PDB entry 8XQO | electron microscopy, 2.77 A resolution | chains A and B of the 5 polymer chains in the assembly

Chain A:
Molecule: Guanine nucleotide-binding protein G(i) subunit alpha-1
Source organism: Homo sapiens
Reference sequence: P63096 (GNAI1_HUMAN); numbering as in UniProt (aligned over 1-354)
Amino-acid sequence (370 residues; numbered -15 to 354; the number before each row is that of its first residue; numbers below 1 keep their minus sign (Met-15 is residue -15)):
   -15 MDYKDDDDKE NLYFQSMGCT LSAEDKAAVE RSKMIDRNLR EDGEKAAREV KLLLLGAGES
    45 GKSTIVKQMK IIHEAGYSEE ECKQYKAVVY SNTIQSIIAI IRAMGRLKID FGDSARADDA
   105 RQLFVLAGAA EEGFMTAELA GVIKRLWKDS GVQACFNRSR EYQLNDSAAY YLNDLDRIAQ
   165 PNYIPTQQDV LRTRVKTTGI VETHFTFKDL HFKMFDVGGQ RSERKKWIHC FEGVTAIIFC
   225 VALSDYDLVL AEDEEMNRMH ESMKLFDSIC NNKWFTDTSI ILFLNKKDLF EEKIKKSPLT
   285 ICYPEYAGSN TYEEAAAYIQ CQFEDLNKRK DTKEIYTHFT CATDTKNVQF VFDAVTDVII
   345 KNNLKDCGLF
Not modelled in the structure: -15 to 2, 55-181
Construct notes: initiating methionine (-15); expression tag (-14 to 0)
Curated features (UniProtKB/Swiss-Prot):
  - region: Lys35 to Thr48 (G1 motif), Asp173 to Thr181 (G2 motif), Phe196 to Arg205 (G3 motif), Ile265 to Asp272 (G4 motif), Thr324 to Thr329 (G5 motif)
  - binding site (GTP): Glu43 to Thr48, Ser151, Leu175 to Thr181, Asp200 to Gln204, Asn269 to Asp272, Ala326
  - binding site (Mg(2+)): Ser47, Thr181
  - modified residue: Arg178 (ADP-ribosylarginine), Gln204 (Deamidated glutamine), Cys351 (ADP-ribosylcysteine)
  - lipidation: Gly2 (N-myristoyl glycine), Cys3 (S-palmitoyl cysteine)

Chain B:
Molecule: Guanine nucleotide-binding protein G(I)/G(S)/G(T) subunit beta-1
Source organism: Homo sapiens
Reference sequence: P62873 (GBB1_HUMAN); numbering as in UniProt (aligned over 1-340)
Amino-acid sequence (366 residues; row label = number of the first residue in the row):
     1 MSELDQLRQE AEQLKNQIRD ARKACADATL SQITNNIDPV GRIQMRTRRT LRGHLAKIYA
    61 MHWGTDSRLL VSASQDGKLI IWDSYTTNKV HAIPLRSSWV MTCAYAPSGN YVACGGLDNI
   121 CSIYNLKTRE GNVRVSRELA GHTGYLSCCR FLDDNQIVTS SGDTTCALWD IETGQQTTTF
   181 TGHTGDVMSL SLAPDTRLFV SGACDASAKL WDVREGMCRQ TFTGHESDIN AICFFPNGNA
   241 FATGSDDATC RLFDLRADQE LMTYSHDNII CGITSVSFSK SGRLLLAGYD DFNCNVWDAL
   301 KADRAGVLAG HDNRVSCLGV TDDGMAVATG SWDSFLKIWN GSSGGGGSGG GGSSGVSGWR
   361 LFKKIS
Not modelled in the structure: 1-2, 341-366
Construct notes: expression tag (341-366)
Curated features (UniProtKB/Swiss-Prot):
  - modified residue: Ser2 (N-acetylserine), His266 (Phosphohistidine)

Chain A / chain B interface:
Contacting residue pairs (55; chain A residue first):
  Ala12(A) - Asn88(B)
  Val13(A) - Asn88(B)
  Arg15(A) - Val90(B)  hydrogen bond (side chain-backbone)
  Arg15(A) - His91(B)
  Ser16(A) - Asn88(B)
  Ser16(A) - Lys89(B)  hydrogen bond (side chain-backbone)
  Ile19(A) - Lys89(B)
  Ile19(A) - Val90(B)
  Ile19(A) - His91(B)
  Ile19(A) - Ala92(B)  hydrophobic
  Asp20(A) - Lys89(B)  salt bridge
  Leu23(A) - Leu55(B)
  Leu23(A) - Lys78(B)
  Leu23(A) - Ile80(B)  hydrophobic
  Leu23(A) - Lys89(B)
  Asp26(A) - Lys78(B)  salt bridge
  Gly27(A) - Leu55(B)
  Thr182(A) - Asn119(B)
  Gly183(A) - Leu117(B)
  Gly183(A) - Asn119(B)
  Ile184(A) - Trp99(B)
  Ile184(A) - Leu117(B)
  Glu186(A) - Ser98(B)
  Glu186(A) - Trp99(B)  hydrogen bond
  Phe199(A) - Trp99(B)
  Gln204(A) - Leu117(B)  hydrogen bond (side chain-backbone)
  Gln204(A) - Asn119(B)
  Gln204(A) - Thr143(B)
  Gln204(A) - Gly144(B)
  Gln204(A) - Tyr145(B)  hydrogen bond (side chain-backbone)
  Ser206(A) - Tyr145(B)
  Ser206(A) - Gly162(B)
  Ser206(A) - Asp186(B)
  Glu207(A) - Asp186(B)  hydrogen bond (backbone-side chain)
  Glu207(A) - Cys204(B)  hydrogen bond
  Lys209(A) - Asp228(B)  salt bridge
  Lys210(A) - Met101(B)
  Lys210(A) - Tyr145(B)
  Lys210(A) - Met188(B)
  Lys210(A) - Cys204(B)
  Lys210(A) - Asp228(B)  salt bridge
  Lys210(A) - Asn230(B)  hydrogen bond
  Lys210(A) - Asp246(B)  salt bridge
  Trp211(A) - Leu117(B)  hydrophobic
  Trp211(A) - Tyr145(B)
  His213(A) - Lys57(B)  hydrogen bond (backbone-side chain)
  His213(A) - Tyr59(B)  hydrogen bond
  Cys214(A) - Tyr59(B)  hydrogen bond
  Cys214(A) - Gln75(B)  hydrogen bond
  Cys214(A) - Trp99(B)
  Cys214(A) - Met101(B)  hydrophobic
  Phe215(A) - Trp99(B)  hydrophobic
  Glu216(A) - Lys57(B)  salt bridge
  Trp258(A) - Arg314(B)
  Trp258(A) - Trp332(B)  hydrophobic
Interface residues without a listed pair, chain A (26 interface residues in all): Lys257
Interface residues without a listed pair, chain B (33 interface residues in all): Gly53, Asp76, Thr87, Ser97, Asp118

In short:
26 residues of chain A and 33 residues of chain B are in contact; the contacts include 12 hydrogen bonds and 6
salt bridges. Polar contacts include Asp20(A)-Lys89(B), Asp26(A)-Lys78(B) and Lys209(A)-Asp228(B). From
UniProt: 24 GTP-binding residues and Mg2+-binding residues Ser47(A) and Thr181(A) on chain A.
Here chain A is Guanine nucleotide-binding protein G(i) subunit alpha-1 and chain B is Guanine
nucleotide-binding protein G(I)/G(S)/G(T) subunit beta-1, both from Homo sapiens. Entry 8XQO (Structure of
human class T GPCR TAS2R14-Gi complex with Aristolochic acid A) was determined by electron microscopy,
deposited together with 8XQL, 8XQN, 8XQP, 8XQR, 8XQS, 8XQT and 8YKY.
